Entry 2W6H (X-ray diffraction, 5.00 A resolution (low resolution: residue-level contacts below are approximate; hydrogen-bond / salt-bridge calls are withheld)); this record covers chains C and D of the 9 polymer chains in the assembly.

# Chain C
Name: ATP synthase subunit alpha heart isoform, mitochondrial
Organism: Bos taurus
Notes: EC 3.6.3.14
Reference sequence: P19483 (ATPA1_BOVIN); residues -42 to 510 here correspond to UniProt positions 1-553 (UniProt number = residue number + 43)
Sequence (553 residues; each row starts with the number of its first residue; numbers below 1 keep their minus sign (Met-42 is residue -42)):
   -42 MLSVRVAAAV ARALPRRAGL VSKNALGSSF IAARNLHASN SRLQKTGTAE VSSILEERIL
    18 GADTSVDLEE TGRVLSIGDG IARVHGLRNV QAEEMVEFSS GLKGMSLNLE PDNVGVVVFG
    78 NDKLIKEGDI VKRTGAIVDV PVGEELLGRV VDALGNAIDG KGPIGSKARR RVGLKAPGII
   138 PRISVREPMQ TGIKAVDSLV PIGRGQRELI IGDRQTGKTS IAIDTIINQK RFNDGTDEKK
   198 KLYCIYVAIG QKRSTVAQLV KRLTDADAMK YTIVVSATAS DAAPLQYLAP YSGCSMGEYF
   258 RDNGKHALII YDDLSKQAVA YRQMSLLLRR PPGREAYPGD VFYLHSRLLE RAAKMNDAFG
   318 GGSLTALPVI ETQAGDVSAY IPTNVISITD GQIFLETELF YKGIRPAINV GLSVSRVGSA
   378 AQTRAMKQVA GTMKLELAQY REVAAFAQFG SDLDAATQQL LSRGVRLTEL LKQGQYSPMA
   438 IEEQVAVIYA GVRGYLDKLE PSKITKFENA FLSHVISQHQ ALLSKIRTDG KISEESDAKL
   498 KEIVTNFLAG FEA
Not modelled in the structure: -42 to 18

# Chain D
Name: ATP synthase subunit beta, mitochondrial
Organism: Bos taurus
Notes: EC 3.6.3.14
Reference sequence: P00829 (ATPB_BOVIN); residues -49 to 478 here correspond to UniProt positions 1-528 (UniProt number = residue number + 50)
Sequence (528 residues; row label = number of the first residue in the row; numbers below 1 keep their minus sign (Met-49 is residue -49)):
   -49 MLGLVGRVVA ASASGALRGL SPSAPLPQAQ LLLRAAPAAL QPARDYAAQA SPSPKAGATT
    11 GRIVAVIGAV VDVQFDEGLP PILNALEVQG RETRLVLEVA QHLGESTVRT IAMDGTEGLV
    71 RGQKVLDSGA PIRIPVGPET LGRIMNVIGE PIDERGPIKT KQFAAIHAEA PEFVEMSVEQ
   131 EILVTGIKVV DLLAPYAKGG KIGLFGGAGV GKTVLIMELI NNVAKAHGGY SVFAGVGERT
   191 REGNDLYHEM IESGVINLKD ATSKVALVYG QMNEPPGARA RVALTGLTVA EYFRDQEGQD
   251 VLLFIDNIFR FTQAGSEVSA LLGRIPSAVG YQPTLATDMG TMQERITTTK KGSITSVQAI
   311 YVPADDLTDP APATTFAHLD ATTVLSRAIA ELGIYPAVDP LDSTSRIMDP NIVGSEHYDV
   371 ARGVQKILQD YKSLQDIIAI LGMDELSEED KLTVSRARKI QRFLSQPFQV AEVFTGHLGK
   431 LVPLKETIKG FQQILAGEYD HLPEQAFYMV GPIEEAVAKA DKLAEEHS
Not modelled in the structure: -49 to 8, 476-478

# How chain C and chain D interact
Residue-residue contacts (110):
  Gly43(C) - Arg71(D)
  Leu44(C) - Arg71(D)
  Arg45(C) - Arg71(D)
  Val47(C) - Val70(D)
  Val47(C) - Arg71(D)
  Gln48(C) - Gly68(D)
  Gln48(C) - Leu69(D)
  Ala49(C) - Thr66(D)
  Ala49(C) - Gly68(D)
  Ala49(C) - Leu69(D)
  Glu50(C) - Glu67(D)
  Asn65(C) - Val16(D)
  Asn65(C) - Ile17(D)
  Leu66(C) - Ala15(D)
  Leu66(C) - Val16(D)
  Leu66(C) - Leu69(D)
  Leu66(C) - Arg71(D)
  Glu67(C) - Arg71(D)
  Pro68(C) - Val14(D)
  Pro68(C) - Ala15(D)
  Pro68(C) - Arg71(D)
  Asn70(C) - Arg71(D)
  Val71(C) - Arg71(D)
  Ile94(C) - Gly68(D)
  Lys132(C) - Asp64(D)
  Lys132(C) - Asn223(D)
  Lys132(C) - Glu224(D)
  Ala133(C) - Asn223(D)
  Pro134(C) - Thr190(D)
  Gly135(C) - Thr190(D)
  Ile136(C) - Asn194(D)
  Ile136(C) - Tyr219(D)
  Ile137(C) - Ile102(D)
  Ile137(C) - Asp103(D)
  Ile137(C) - Tyr197(D)
  Arg139(C) - Thr190(D)
  Arg139(C) - Arg191(D)
  Arg139(C) - Asn194(D)
  Ile140(C) - Asn194(D)
  Ser141(C) - Asn194(D)
  Ser141(C) - Asp195(D)
  Arg164(C) - Arg189(D)
  Arg287(C) - Ile17(D)
  Pro288(C) - Ala270(D)
  Arg291(C) - Val279(D)
  Arg291(C) - Tyr281(D)
  Arg291(C) - Ala314(D)
  Arg291(C) - Asp319(D)
  Gly296(C) - Glu267(D)
  Asp297(C) - Glu267(D)
  Phe299(C) - Met222(D)
  Phe299(C) - Arg229(D)
  Phe299(C) - Arg260(D)
  Phe299(C) - Gln263(D)
  Phe299(C) - Glu267(D)
  Tyr300(C) - Glu224(D)
  Tyr300(C) - Pro225(D)
  Tyr300(C) - Arg229(D)
  Tyr300(C) - Glu267(D)
  Ser303(C) - Met222(D)
  Glu307(C) - Arg189(D)
  Glu307(C) - Thr190(D)
  Glu307(C) - Asn223(D)
  Ser335(C) - Ala314(D)
  Ser335(C) - Asp315(D)
  Thr340(C) - Tyr311(D)
  Thr340(C) - Ala314(D)
  Ile343(C) - Ala158(D)
  Ile343(C) - Arg189(D)
  Ser344(C) - Ala158(D)
  Ser344(C) - Arg189(D)
  Ser344(C) - Met222(D)
  Ser344(C) - Arg260(D)
  Ser344(C) - Tyr311(D)
  Ile345(C) - Arg189(D)
  Ile345(C) - Met222(D)
  Thr346(C) - Arg189(D)
  Asp347(C) - Arg189(D)
  Asp347(C) - Arg191(D)
  Gly368(C) - Glu341(D)
  Leu369(C) - Glu341(D)
  Ser372(C) - Phe424(D)
  Arg373(C) - Gly159(D)
  Arg373(C) - Arg189(D)
  Arg373(C) - Arg191(D)
  Arg373(C) - Phe424(D)
  Val374(C) - Val423(D)
  Gly375(C) - Val423(D)
  Gly375(C) - Phe424(D)
  Ser376(C) - Val423(D)
  Ala377(C) - Val423(D)
  Gly388(C) - Thr425(D)
  Gly388(C) - Gly426(D)
  Thr389(C) - Thr425(D)
  Thr389(C) - Gly426(D)
  Leu392(C) - Thr425(D)
  Leu392(C) - Tyr458(D)
  Ala395(C) - Leu342(D)
  Ala395(C) - Gly343(D)
  Gln396(C) - Leu342(D)
  Gln396(C) - Arg412(D)
  Gln396(C) - Gln455(D)
  Gln396(C) - Tyr458(D)
  Glu399(C) - Leu342(D)
  Glu399(C) - Arg408(D)
  Glu399(C) - Arg412(D)
  Val400(C) - Arg408(D)
  Phe403(C) - Arg408(D)
  Phe406(C) - Ile388(D)
  Leu417(C) - Gln455(D)
Also at the interface, not in a pair above, chain C (66 interface residues in all): Asn46, Leu64, Val142, Arg304, Tyr337, Asn341, Asp411, Ala413
Also at the interface, not in a pair above, chain D (69 interface residues in all): Ile94, Glu104, Glu188, Gly193, Pro226, Leu271, Gly280, Pro313, Arg337, Ile344, Tyr345, Tyr381, Gly392, Met393, Val404, His427, Pro453, Glu454, Met459, Leu473

# In short
The interface between chain C and chain D involves 66 residues on one side and 69 on the other.
Here chain C is ATP synthase subunit alpha heart isoform, mitochondrial and chain D is ATP synthase subunit
beta, mitochondrial, both from Bos taurus. Entry 2W6H (Low resolution structures of bovine mitochondrial
F1-ATPase during controlled dehydration: Hydration State 4A) was determined by X-ray diffraction (same
publication as 2W6E, 2W6F, 2W6G, 2W6I and 2W6J).
